Entry 4EPI (X-ray diffraction, 1.74 A resolution); this record covers chain A.

Chain A:
Name: Pesticin, Lysozyme Chimera
Organism: Yersinia pestis
Notes: EC 3.2.1.17
UniProt: chimeric construct of Q57159, P00720: residues 1-167 from Q57159 (Q57159_YERPE) positions 1-167 (same numbers); residues 168-329 from P00720 positions 4-165 (UniProt number = residue number - 164)
Amino-acid sequence (330 residues; numbered 0 to 329; the number before each row is that of its first residue; numbering starts at 0):
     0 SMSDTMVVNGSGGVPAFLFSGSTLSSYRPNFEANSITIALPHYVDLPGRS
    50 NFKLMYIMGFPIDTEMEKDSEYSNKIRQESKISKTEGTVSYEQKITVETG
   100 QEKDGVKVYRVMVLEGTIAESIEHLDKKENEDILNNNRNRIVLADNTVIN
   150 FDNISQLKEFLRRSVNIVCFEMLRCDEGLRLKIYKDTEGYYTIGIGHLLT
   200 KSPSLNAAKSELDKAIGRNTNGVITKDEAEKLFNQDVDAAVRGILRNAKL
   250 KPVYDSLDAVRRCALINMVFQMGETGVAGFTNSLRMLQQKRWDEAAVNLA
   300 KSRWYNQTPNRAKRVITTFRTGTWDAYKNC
Disordered / not traced: 32
Disulfide bonds: Cys168-Cys262, Cys174-Cys329
Sequence notes: expression tag (0); engineered mutation Cys168 (Ile4 in P00720), Cys174 (Ile10 in P00720), Thr219 (Cys55 in P00720), Cys329 (Leu165 in P00720)
Ion coordination: Na+ near Glu119 (its only coordinating residue here)

In short:
Chain A is Pesticin, Lysozyme Chimera (Yersinia pestis); the structure, The crystal structure of pesticin-T4
lysozyme hybrid stabilized by engineered disulfide bonds, was determined by X-ray diffraction, deposited
together with 4EPA and 4EPF.
